7PXA - chains I and O of the 35 polymer chains in the assembly; structure by electron microscopy, 2.80 A resolution.

[Chain I (and O)]
Name: Proteasome subunit alpha
Source organism: Mycobacterium tuberculosis
Notes: chain O of this document is another copy of the same molecule, construct and numbering; everything in this record applies to it too
UniProt: A0A655IUE1 (A0A655IUE1_MYCTX); numbering as in UniProt (aligned over 1-248)
Sequence (248 residues; each row starts with the number of its first residue):
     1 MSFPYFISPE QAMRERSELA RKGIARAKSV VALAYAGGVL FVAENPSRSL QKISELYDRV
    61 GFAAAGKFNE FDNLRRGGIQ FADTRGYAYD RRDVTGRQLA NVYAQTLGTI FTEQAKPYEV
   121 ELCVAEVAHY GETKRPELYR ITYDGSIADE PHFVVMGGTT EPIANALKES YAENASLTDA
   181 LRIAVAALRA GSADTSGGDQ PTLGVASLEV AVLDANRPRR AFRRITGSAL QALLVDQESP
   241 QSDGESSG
Unresolved in the structure: 1-7, 191-203, 235-248 (chain O: 1-7, 191-202, 235-248)

[How chain I and chain O interact]
Residue-residue contacts - 9 pairs, chain I then chain O:
  R48(I) with E137(O); D149(O), salt bridge
  S49(I) with R97(O); Y139(O), hydrogen bond; D149(O)
  L50(I) with I147(O), hydrophobic
  K67(I) with D144(O)
  D72(I) with N101(O)
  N73(I) with Q105(O), hydrogen bond
Also at the interface, not in a pair above, chain I (10 interface residues in all): E15, L19, F68, R76
Also at the interface, not in a pair above, chain O (10 interface residues in all): S8, P9

[Overview]
The chain I/chain O interface involves 10 residues from each chain, with 2 hydrogen bonds and 1 salt bridge.
Polar pairs include R48(I)-D149(O), S49(I)-Y139(O) and N73(I)-Q105(O).
Both chains are Proteasome subunit alpha (Mycobacterium tuberculosis). Entry 7PXA (Open-gate mycobacterium 20S
CP proteasome in complex MPA - global 3D refinement) was determined by electron microscopy together with 7PX9,
7PXB, 7PXC and 7PXD from the same study.
